4OZH - chains A and J of the 5 polymer chains in the assembly; structure by X-ray diffraction, 2.80 A resolution.

Chain A:
Protein: HLA class II histocompatibility antigen, DQ alpha 1 chain
Source organism: Homo sapiens
UniProt: P01909 (DQA1_HUMAN); the construct lacks a stretch of the UniProt sequence and is renumbered around it, so the offset changes along the chain: -1 to 9 = UniProt 24-34; 10-52 = UniProt 36-78; 54-181 = UniProt 79-206
Sequence (191 residues; row label = number of the first residue in the row; note: 1 number in that range is skipped by the numbering (no residue carries it; nothing is unmodelled there); numbers below 1 keep their minus sign (Glu-1 is residue -1)):
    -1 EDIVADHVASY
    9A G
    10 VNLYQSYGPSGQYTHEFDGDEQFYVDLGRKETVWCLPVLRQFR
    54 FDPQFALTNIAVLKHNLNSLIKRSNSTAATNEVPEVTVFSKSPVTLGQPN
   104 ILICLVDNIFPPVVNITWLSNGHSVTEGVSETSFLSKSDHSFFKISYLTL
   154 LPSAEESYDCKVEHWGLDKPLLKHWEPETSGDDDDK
Disordered / not traced: -1 to 0, 182-189
Cystine bridges: Cys107-Cys163
Covalent attachments: N-acetylglucosamine (NAG) linked to Asn78, Asn118
Swiss-Prot annotation at these positions:
  - region: Glu179 to Glu181 (Connecting peptide)
  - glycosylation (N-linked (GlcNAc...) asparagine): Asn78, Asn118

Chain J:
Protein: Gliadin-alpha2 peptide
Source organism: Triticum aestivum
Sequence (13 residues; numbered 2 to 14; the number before each row is that of its first residue):
     2 APQPELPYPQPGS

Chain A / chain J interface:
Residue-residue contacts (30):
  Tyr9(A) - Pro5(J)
  Tyr9(A) - Glu6(J)  hydrogen bond (backbone-backbone)
  Tyr22(A) - Pro5(J)
  His24(A) - Pro5(J)
  Phe51(A) - Ala2(J)
  Arg52(A) - Ala2(J)
  Phe54(A) - Pro3(J)
  Phe54(A) - Pro5(J)  hydrophobic
  Phe58(A) - Gln4(J)
  Phe58(A) - Pro5(J)  hydrophobic
  Phe58(A) - Leu7(J)  hydrophobic
  Asn62(A) - Leu7(J)
  Asn62(A) - Pro8(J)
  Val65(A) - Pro8(J)
  Val65(A) - Tyr9(J)
  Val65(A) - Pro10(J)
  Leu66(A) - Pro8(J)  hydrophobic
  His68(A) - Pro10(J)
  His68(A) - Gln11(J)  hydrogen bond (side chain-backbone)
  His68(A) - Ser14(J)
  Asn69(A) - Tyr9(J)  hydrogen bond (side chain-backbone)
  Asn69(A) - Pro10(J)
  Asn69(A) - Gln11(J)  hydrogen bond (side chain-backbone)
  Ser72(A) - Gln11(J)
  Ser72(A) - Pro12(J)  hydrogen bond (side chain-backbone)
  Ser72(A) - Ser14(J)
  Leu73(A) - Gln11(J)
  Lys75(A) - Gly13(J)
  Arg76(A) - Gln11(J)
  Arg76(A) - Pro12(J)  hydrogen bond (side chain-backbone)
Interface residues without a listed pair, chain A (18 interface residues in all): Phe32, Trp43

Summary:
Chain A and chain J form an interface of 18 and 13 residues respectively, with 6 hydrogen bonds. Among the
polar pairs are His68(A)-Gln11(J), Asn69(A)-Tyr9(J) and Asn69(A)-Gln11(J). Covalently linked
N-acetylglucosamine: at Asn78(A) and Asn118(A).
Chain A is HLA class II histocompatibility antigen, DQ alpha 1 chain (Homo sapiens) and chain J is
Gliadin-alpha2 peptide (Triticum aestivum); the structure, S16 protein complex, was determined by X-ray
diffraction, deposited together with 4OZF and 4OZI.
